Entry 7V6F (X-ray diffraction, 2.98 A resolution); this record covers chains A and B.

# Chain A (and B)
Name: Fructose-bisphosphate aldolase
From: Candida albicans SC5314
Notes: EC 4.1.2.13; chain B of this document is another copy of the same molecule, construct and numbering; everything in this record applies to it too
Reference sequence: Q9URB4 (ALF_CANAL); residues 0-358 here correspond to UniProt positions 1-359 (UniProt number = residue number + 1)
Sequence (365 residues; each row starts with the number of its first residue; numbering starts at 0):
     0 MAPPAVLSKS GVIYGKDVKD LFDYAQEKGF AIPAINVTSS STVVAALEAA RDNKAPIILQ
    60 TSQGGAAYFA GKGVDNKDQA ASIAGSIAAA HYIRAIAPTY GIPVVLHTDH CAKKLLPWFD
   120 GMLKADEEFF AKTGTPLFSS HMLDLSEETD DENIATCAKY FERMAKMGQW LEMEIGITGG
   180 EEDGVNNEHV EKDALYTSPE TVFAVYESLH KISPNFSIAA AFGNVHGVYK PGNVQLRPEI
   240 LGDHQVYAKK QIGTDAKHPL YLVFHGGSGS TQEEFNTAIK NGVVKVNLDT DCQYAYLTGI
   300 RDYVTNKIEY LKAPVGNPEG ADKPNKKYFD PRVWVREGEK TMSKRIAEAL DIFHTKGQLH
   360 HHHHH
Unresolved in the structure: 0-1, 180-193, 226-233, 359-364 (chain B: 0-1, 180-193, 226-231, 359-364)
Sequence notes: expression tag (359-364)
UniProt features mapped onto this chain:
  - active site: D108 (Proton donor)
  - binding site (D-glyceraldehyde 3-phosphate): S61
  - binding site (Zn(2+)): H109, D143, E173, H225, H264
  - binding site (dihydroxyacetone phosphate): G226, G265 to S267, N286 to T289

# Interface between chain A and chain B
Contacting residue pairs (82):
  T37(A) with R331(B)
  S38(A) with S39(B)
  S39(A) with S38(B); S39(B), hydrogen bond (side chain-backbone); F68(B)
  V43(A) with G70(B)
  E47(A) with G72(B)
  R50(A) with G72(B), hydrogen bond (side chain-backbone)
  G63(A) with R331(B)
  Y67(A) with R331(B); V334(B); R335(B), hydrogen bond (side chain-backbone); E338(B), hydrogen bond
  F68(A) with Y91(B), hydrogen bond (backbone-side chain)
  A69(A) with V43(B); I95(B), hydrophobic; Y99(B), hydrogen bond (backbone-side chain)
  G70(A) with V43(B); Y99(B)
  K71(A) with R331(B), hydrogen bond (side chain-backbone); R335(B)
  G72(A) with E47(B); R50(B), hydrogen bond (backbone-side chain); R335(B)
  V73(A) with T98(B)
  A83(A) with I95(B), hydrophobic; T98(B)
  I86(A) with A94(B)
  A87(A) with Y91(B), hydrophobic; A94(B), hydrophobic
  Y91(A) with F68(B), hydrogen bond (side chain-backbone); A87(B), hydrophobic; Y91(B), hydrophobic
  A94(A) with I86(B); A87(B), hydrophobic; H90(B)
  I95(A) with A69(B), hydrophobic; A83(B); G84(B); A87(B), hydrophobic
  T98(A) with A83(B)
  Y99(A) with A69(B), hydrogen bond (side chain-backbone); G70(B); V73(B)
  T289(A) with K325(B), hydrogen bond; F328(B)
  Q292(A) with K325(B); F328(B); D329(B); P330(B)
  Y293(A) with Y309(B); L310(B); K311(B); F328(B), hydrophobic
  Y295(A) with W333(B), hydrophobic
  L296(A) with Y309(B), hydrophobic; F328(B), hydrophobic; W333(B), hydrophobic
  I299(A) with W333(B), hydrophobic
  R300(A) with Y309(B), hydrogen bond (side chain-backbone); L310(B)
  V303(A) with V303(B), hydrophobic
  Y309(A) with R300(B), hydrogen bond (backbone-side chain)
  L310(A) with Y293(B)
  K311(A) with Y293(B), hydrogen bond (backbone-side chain)
  F328(A) with T289(B); Q292(B); Y293(B); L296(B), hydrophobic
  D329(A) with Q292(B), hydrogen bond
  P330(A) with Q292(B); Y295(B), hydrophobic
  R331(A) with G63(B); Y67(B)
  W333(A) with Y295(B), hydrophobic; L296(B); I299(B), hydrophobic
  V334(A) with Y67(B)
  R335(A) with Y67(B), hydrogen bond (backbone-side chain); K71(B), hydrogen bond (side chain-backbone); G72(B)
  E338(A) with Y67(B), hydrogen bond
Other interface residues (no listed pair), chain A (45 interface residues in all): G64, G84, H90, A312
Other interface residues (no listed pair), chain B (45 interface residues in all): T37, G64

# Summary
The chain A/chain B interface involves 45 residues from each chain, with 18 hydrogen bonds. Among the polar
pairs are S39(A)-S39(B), R50(A)-G72(B) and Y67(A)-R335(B). UniProt lists active-site residue D108(A),
D-glyceraldehyde 3-phosphate-binding residue S61(A), 5 Zn2+-binding residues and 8 dihydroxyacetone
phosphate-binding residues on chain A.
Both chains are Fructose-bisphosphate aldolase (Candida albicans SC5314). Entry 7V6F (Structure of Candida
albicans Fructose-1,6-bisphosphate aldolase complexed with G3P) was determined by X-ray diffraction (same
publication as 7V6G and 6LNK).
